Entry 6UMV (X-ray diffraction, 1.42 A resolution); this record covers chain A.

Chain A:
Protein: Programmed cell death protein 1
From: Homo sapiens
UniProt: Q15116 (PDCD1_HUMAN); residues 33-150 here = UniProt positions 33-150
Sequence (129 residues; each row starts with the number of its first residue):
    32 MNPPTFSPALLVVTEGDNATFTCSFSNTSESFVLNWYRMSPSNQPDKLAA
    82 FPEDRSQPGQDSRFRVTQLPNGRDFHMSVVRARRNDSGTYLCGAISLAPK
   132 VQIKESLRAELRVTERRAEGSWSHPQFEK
Unresolved in the structure: 148-160
Disulfide bonds: Cys-54/Cys-123
Differences from the reference sequence: initiating methionine (32); engineered mutation Pro-76 (Thr in Q15116), Val-132 (Ala in Q15116); conflict Ser-93 (Cys in Q15116); expression tag (151-160)
UniProt features mapped onto this chain:
  - region: Met-70 to Gln-75, Asp-77 (Interaction with CD274/PDCD1L1), Asn-74 to Gln-99 (Pembrolizumab binding)
  - glycosylation (N-linked (GlcNAc...) asparagine): Asn-49, Asn-58, Asn-74, Asn-116
  - mutagenesis: Asn-49 (N49A: Decreased N-glycosylation without affecting binding to binding to nivolumab drug), Asn-58 (N58A: Decreased N-glycosylation without affecting binding to binding to nivolumab drug), Asn-74 (N74A: Decreased N-glycosylation without affecting binding to binding to nivolumab drug), Asn-116 (N116A: Decreased N-glycosylation without affecting binding to binding to nivolumab drug)
What the authors report for this chain:
  - post-translational modification sites: Asn-49, Asn-58, Asn-74, Asn-116 (proposed by the authors, not directly observed)
  - mutagenesis - N74G, T76P: unchanged binding to PD-L1
  - mutagenesis - A132V: increased binding to PD-L1

Overview:
UniProt lists 4 mutagenesis sites. The paper reports that A132V increases binding to PD-L1; modification sites
Asn-49, Asn-58 and Asn-74 among others; 3 substitutions were tested in all.
Chain A is Programmed cell death protein 1 (Homo sapiens); the structure, Human apo PD-1 double mutant, was
determined by X-ray diffraction together with 6UMT and 6UMU from the same study.
